PDB entry 7U7B | X-ray diffraction, 1.58 A resolution | chains A and P of the 3 polymer chains in the assembly

[Chain A]
Molecule: DNA polymerase eta
Source organism: Homo sapiens
Notes: EC 2.7.7.7
UniProtKB: Q9Y253 (POLH_HUMAN); residues 1-432 here = UniProt positions 1-432
Sequence (435 residues; numbered -2 to 432; the number before each row is that of its first residue; numbers below 1 keep their minus sign (Gly-2 is residue -2)):
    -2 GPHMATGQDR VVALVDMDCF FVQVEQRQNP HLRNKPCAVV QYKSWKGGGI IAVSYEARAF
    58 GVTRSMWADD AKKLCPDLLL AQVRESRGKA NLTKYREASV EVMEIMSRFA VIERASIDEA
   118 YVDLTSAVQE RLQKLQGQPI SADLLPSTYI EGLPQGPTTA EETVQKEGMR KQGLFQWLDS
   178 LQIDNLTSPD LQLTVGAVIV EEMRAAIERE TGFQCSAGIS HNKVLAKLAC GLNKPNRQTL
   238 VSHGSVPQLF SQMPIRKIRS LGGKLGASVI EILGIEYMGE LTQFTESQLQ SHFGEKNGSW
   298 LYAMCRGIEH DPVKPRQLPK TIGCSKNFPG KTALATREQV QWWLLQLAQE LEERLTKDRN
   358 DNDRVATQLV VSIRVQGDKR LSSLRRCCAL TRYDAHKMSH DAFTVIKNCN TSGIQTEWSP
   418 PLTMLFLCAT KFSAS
Unresolved in the structure: 155-159
Differences from the reference sequence: expression tag (-2 to 0)
Ion coordination: Mg2+ site 1: Asp13, Met14, Asp115 (together with diphosphate) (shared with DG9(P) of chain P); Mg2+ site 2: Asp13, Asp115, Glu116 (together with 2'-deoxyguanosine-5'-triphosphate) (shared with DT8(P), DG9(P) of chain P)
Residues lining bound ligands: 2'-deoxyguanosine-5'-triphosphate / diphosphate: Asp13, Met14, Asp15, Cys16, Phe17, Phe18, Gln38, Ile48, Ala49, Tyr52, Arg55, Arg61, Leu89, Ile114, Asp115, Glu116, Lys231
UniProt features mapped onto this chain:
  - binding site (Mg(2+)): Asp13, Met14, Asp115, Glu116
  - binding site (Mn(2+)): Asp13, Met14, Asp115, Glu116
  - binding site (a 2'-deoxyribonucleoside 5'-triphosphate): Arg61
  - natural variant: Val37 (deletion: In XPV), Leu75 (deletion: In XPV), Arg93 (R93P: In XPV), Arg111 (R111H: In XPV), Thr122 (T122P: In XPV), Gly153 (G153D: In a breast cancer sample), Thr191 (T191P: In XPV), Gly263 (G263V: In XPV), Val266 (V266D: In XPV), Gly295 (G295R: In XPV), Arg361 (R361S: In XPV)
  - mutagenesis: Tyr52 (Y52A/F: Reduces DNA polymerase activity; Y52E: Reduces DNA polymerase activity. Increases fidelity of replication and reduces translesion bypass), Arg61 (R61A: Reduces enzymatic activity by two-thirds), Ser62 (S62G: Increased DNA polymerase activity and translesion bypass compared to wild-type), Ala68 (A68S/V: Severe reduction in thymine dimer translesion bypass), Asn324 to Pro326 (Reduces binding to chromatin and to monoubiquitinated PCNA. Abolishes binding to monoubiquitinated PCNA; when associated with 705-E--H-713 Del)

[Chain P]
Molecule: 9-nt DNA strand
Sequence (9 nucleotides; each row starts with the number of its first residue):
     1 AGCGTCATG
Ion coordination: Mg2+ site 1: DT8, DG9 (together with 2'-deoxyguanosine-5'-triphosphate) (shared with Asp13(A), Asp115(A), Glu116(A) of chain A); Mg2+ site 2: DG9 (together with diphosphate) (shared with Asp13(A), Met14(A), Asp115(A) of chain A)

[Chain A / chain P interface]
Pairs across the interface (32; chain A residue first):
  Asp13(A) - DG9(P)  phosphate contact
  Phe17(A) - DG9(P)  hydrogen bond to the phosphate
  Phe18(A) - DG9(P)  hydrogen bond to the phosphate
  Gln38(A) - DG9(P)  hydrogen bond to the base
  Ile48(A) - DG9(P)  sugar contact
  Ala49(A) - DG9(P)  phosphate contact
  Arg61(A) - DT8(P)  hydrogen bond to the base
  Arg61(A) - DG9(P)  hydrogen bond to the base
  Ser113(A) - DT8(P)  phosphate contact
  Ile114(A) - DG9(P)  sugar contact
  Asp115(A) - DT8(P)  phosphate contact
  Asp115(A) - DG9(P)  phosphate contact
  Glu116(A) - DT8(P)  sugar contact
  Lys224(A) - DT8(P)  salt bridge to the phosphate
  Ile255(A) - DA7(P)  phosphate contact
  Arg256(A) - DA7(P)  sugar contact
  Ser257(A) - DC6(P)  phosphate contact
  Ser257(A) - DA7(P)  hydrogen bond to the phosphate
  Leu258(A) - DA7(P)  phosphate contact
  Gly259(A) - DA7(P)  hydrogen bond to the phosphate
  Gly260(A) - DC6(P)  phosphate contact
  Gly260(A) - DA7(P)  phosphate contact
  Lys261(A) - DT5(P)  salt bridge to the phosphate
  Lys261(A) - DC6(P)  hydrogen bond to the phosphate
  Leu262(A) - DC6(P)  hydrogen bond to the phosphate
  Arg377(A) - DG4(P)  salt bridge to the phosphate
  Leu381(A) - DC3(P)  phosphate contact
  Arg382(A) - DG2(P)  sugar contact
  Arg382(A) - DC3(P)  hydrogen bond to the phosphate
  Arg382(A) - DG4(P)  hydrogen bond to the base
  Arg383(A) - DG2(P)  phosphate contact
  Cys384(A) - DG2(P)  hydrogen bond to the phosphate
Also at the interface, not in a pair above, chain A (28 interface residues in all): Cys16, Leu89, Ser379
Also at the interface, not in a pair above, chain P (9 interface residues in all): DA1

[Overview]
Chain A and chain P form an interface of 28 and 9 residues respectively, with 12 hydrogen bonds and 3 salt
bridges. Among the polar pairs are Gln38(A)-DG9(P), Arg61(A)-DT8(P) and Arg61(A)-DG9(P). Ligands of chain A:
2'-deoxyguanosine-5'-triphosphate / diphosphate.
Chain A is DNA polymerase eta (Homo sapiens) and chain P is a 9-nt DNA strand; the structure, Human DNA
polymerase eta-DNA ternary mismatch complex:reaction with 1.0 mM Mg2+ for 250s, was determined by X-ray
diffraction (same publication as 7U72, 7U73, 7U74, 7U75, 7U76, 7U77 and 26 further entries).
